Entry 8V3Z (electron microscopy, 3.60 A resolution); this record covers chains b and h of the 42 polymer chains in the assembly.

[Chain b]
Protein: Collar (CD1362)
Organism: Clostridioides difficile
UniProt: A0A1X9JZ99 (A0A1X9JZ99_CLODI); numbering as in UniProt (aligned over 1-147)
Amino-acid sequence (147 residues; row label = number of the first residue in the row):
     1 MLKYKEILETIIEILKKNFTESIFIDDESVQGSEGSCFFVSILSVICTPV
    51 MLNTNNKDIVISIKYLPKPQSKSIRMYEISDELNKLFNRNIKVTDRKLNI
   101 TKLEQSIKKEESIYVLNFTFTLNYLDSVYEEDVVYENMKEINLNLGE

[Chain h]
Protein: Tube (CD1364)
Organism: Clostridioides difficile
UniProt: A0A031WFC4 (A0A031WFC4_CLODI); residues 1-142 here = UniProt positions 1-142
Amino-acid sequence (142 residues; each row starts with the number of its first residue):
     1 MANMEARNVMSGTWGELWLDGNKVAEVKKFQAKMEFTKEDIIIAGQMGTD
    51 TKYMGYKGKGSITLYHVSSRMHKLIGEKIKRGSEPRFVAISKLNDPDSYG
   101 AERIAVKNIAFDDLTLADWEVGVKGEIEAPFTFTEYDFLDII
Not modelled in the structure: 1-6

[Chain b / chain h interface]
Residue-residue contacts - 9 pairs, chain b then chain h:
  N90(b) - W14(h)
  R96(b) - R7(h)
  R96(b) - D97(h)  salt bridge
  K97(b) - D97(h)
  N99(b) - W14(h)  hydrogen bond
  N99(b) - D95(h)
  L125(b) - R7(h)
  L125(b) - N8(h)
  L125(b) - V9(h)  hydrophobic
Also at the interface, not in a pair above, chain b (7 interface residues in all): R89, Y124
Also at the interface, not in a pair above, chain h (8 interface residues in all): T13, P96

[In short]
7 residues of chain b face 8 of chain h across their interface, with 1 hydrogen bond and 1 salt bridge. Polar
pairs include R96(b)-D97(h) and N99(b)-W14(h).
Chain b is Collar (CD1362) and chain h is Tube (CD1364), both from Clostridioides difficile; the structure,
CryoEM Structure of Diffocin - postcontracted - Collar - transitional state, was determined by electron
microscopy (same publication as 8V3T, 8V3W, 8V3X, 8V40, 8V41 and 8V43).
